PDB entry 8V3T | electron microscopy, 2.70 A resolution | chains E and j of the 42 polymer chains in the assembly

[Chain E]
Protein: Tube (CD1364)
Organism: Clostridioides difficile
UniProt: A0A031WFC4 (A0A031WFC4_CLODI); residue numbers follow UniProt; this construct covers 1-142
Sequence (142 residues; each row starts with the number of its first residue):
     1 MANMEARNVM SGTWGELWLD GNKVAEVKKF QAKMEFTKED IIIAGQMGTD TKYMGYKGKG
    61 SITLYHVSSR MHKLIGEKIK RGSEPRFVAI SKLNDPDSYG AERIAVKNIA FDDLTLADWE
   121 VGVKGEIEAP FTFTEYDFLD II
Unresolved in the structure: 1-6

[Chain j]
Protein: Collar (CD1362)
Organism: Clostridioides difficile
UniProt: A0A1X9JZ99 (A0A1X9JZ99_CLODI); residue numbers follow UniProt; this construct covers 1-147
Sequence (147 residues; row label = number of the first residue in the row):
     1 MLKYKEILET IIEILKKNFT ESIFIDDESV QGSEGSCFFV SILSVICTPV MLNTNNKDIV
    61 ISIKYLPKPQ SKSIRMYEIS DELNKLFNRN IKVTDRKLNI TKLEQSIKKE ESIYVLNFTF
   121 TLNYLDSVYE EDVVYENMKE INLNLGE

[How chain E and chain j interact]
Residue-residue contacts (12; chain E residue first):
  Arg7(E) - Arg96(j)
  Arg7(E) - Leu125(j)
  Arg7(E) - Asp126(j)  salt bridge
  Asn8(E) - Arg96(j)  hydrogen bond
  Asn8(E) - Tyr124(j)
  Asn8(E) - Leu125(j)  hydrogen bond (side chain-backbone)
  Val9(E) - Leu125(j)  hydrophobic
  Trp14(E) - Asn90(j)
  Trp14(E) - Asn99(j)
  Pro96(E) - Lys97(j)
  Asp97(E) - Arg96(j)  salt bridge
  Asp97(E) - Lys97(j)
Interface residues without a listed pair, chain E (8 interface residues in all): Thr13, Asp95
Interface residues without a listed pair, chain j (9 interface residues in all): Arg89, Asn123

[Overview]
Chain E and chain j form an interface of 8 and 9 residues respectively, with 2 hydrogen bonds and 2 salt
bridges. Polar contacts include Arg7(E)-Asp126(j), Asp97(E)-Arg96(j) and Asn8(E)-Arg96(j).
Chain E is Tube (CD1364) and chain j is Collar (CD1362), both from Clostridioides difficile; the structure,
CryoEM Structure of Diffocin - precontracted - Collar, was determined by electron microscopy together with
8V3W, 8V3X, 8V3Z, 8V40, 8V41 and 8V43 from the same study.
